PDB entry 5EYY | X-ray diffraction, 1.90 A resolution | chain A

[Chain A]
Name: Centrolobium tomentosum lectin
Organism: Centrolobium tomentosum
Sequence (245 residues; each row starts with the number of its first residue):
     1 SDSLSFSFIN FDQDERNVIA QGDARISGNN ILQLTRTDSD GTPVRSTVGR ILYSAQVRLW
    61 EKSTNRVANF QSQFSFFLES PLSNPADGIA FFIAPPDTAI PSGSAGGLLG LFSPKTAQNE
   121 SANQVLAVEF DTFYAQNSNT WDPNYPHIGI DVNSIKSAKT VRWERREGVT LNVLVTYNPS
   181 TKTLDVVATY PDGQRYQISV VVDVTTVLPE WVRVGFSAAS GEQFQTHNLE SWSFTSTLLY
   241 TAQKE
Disordered / not traced: 240-245
Glycans and other covalent adducts: N-acetylglucosamine (NAG) linked to Asn119
Metal / ion sites: Mn2+: Glu129, Asp131, Asp142, His147; Ca2+: Asp131, Phe133, Asp142
Residues lining bound ligands: methyl alpha-D-mannopyranoside (MMA): Phe133, Ala135, Asn137, Ser138, Glu222, Gln223

[Overview]
Chain A binds methyl alpha-D-mannopyranoside. N-acetylglucosamine is covalently linked to Asn119. Glu129,
Asp131, Asp142 and His147 coordinate Mn2+. Asp131, Phe133 and Asp142 form the Ca2+ site.
Chain A is Centrolobium tomentosum lectin (Centrolobium tomentosum); the structure, Tetragonal Form of
Centrolobium tomentosum seed lectin (CTL) complexed with Man1-3Man-OMe, was determined by X-ray diffraction
(same publication as 5EYX).
